PDB entry 8GZN | electron microscopy, 3.60 A resolution | chains B and M of the 13 polymer chains in the assembly

# Chain B
Molecule: Immunoglobulin heavy constant mu
Organism: Homo sapiens
UniProt: P01871 (IGHM_HUMAN); residues 124-576 here correspond to UniProt positions 1-453 (UniProt number = residue number - 123)
Sequence (453 residues; row label = number of the first residue in the row):
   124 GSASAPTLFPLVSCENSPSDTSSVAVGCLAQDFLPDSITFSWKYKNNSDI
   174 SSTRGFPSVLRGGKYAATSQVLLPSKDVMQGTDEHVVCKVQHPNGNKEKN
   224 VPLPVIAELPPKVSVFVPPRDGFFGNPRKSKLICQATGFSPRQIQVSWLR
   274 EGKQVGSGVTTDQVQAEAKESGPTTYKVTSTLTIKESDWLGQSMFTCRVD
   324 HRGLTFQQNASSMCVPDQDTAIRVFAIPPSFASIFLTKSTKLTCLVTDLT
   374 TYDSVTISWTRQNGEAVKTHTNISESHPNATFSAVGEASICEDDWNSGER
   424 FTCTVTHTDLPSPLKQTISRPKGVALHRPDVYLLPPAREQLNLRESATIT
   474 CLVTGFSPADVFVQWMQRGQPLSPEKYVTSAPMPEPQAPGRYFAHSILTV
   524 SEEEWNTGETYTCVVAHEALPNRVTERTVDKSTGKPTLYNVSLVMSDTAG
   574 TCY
Not modelled in the structure: 124-344, 572-576
Cystine bridges: Cys-367/Cys-426, Cys-474/Cys-536
Curated features (UniProtKB/Swiss-Prot):
  - glycosylation (N-linked (GlcNAc...) asparagine): Asn-169 (complex), Asn-332 (complex), Asn-395, Asn-402
Reported in the primary citation:
  - self-association interface (contacts with another copy of this molecule); pairs are residue here / residue on that copy: Cys-414/Cys-414 (disulfide), Tyr-562

# Chain M
Molecule: Erythrocyte membrane protein 1
Organism: Plasmodium falciparum
Sequence (2680 residues; each row starts with the number of its first residue; note: 2 numbers in that range are skipped by the numbering (no residue carries them; nothing is unmodelled there)):
     1 MDSTSTIANKIEEYLGAKSDDSKIDELLKADPSEVEYYRSGGDGDYLKNN
    51 ICKITVNHSDSGKYDPCEKKLPPYDDNDQWKCQQNSSDGSGKPENICVPP
   101 RRERLCTYNLENLKFDKIRDNNAFLADVLLTARNEGEKIVQNHPDTNSSN
   151 VCNALERSFADLADIIRGTDQWKGTNSNLEKNLKQMFAKIRENDKVLQDK
   201 YPKDQKYTKLREAWWNANRQKVWEVITCGARSNDLLIKRGWRTSGKSDRK
   251 KNFELCRKCGHYEKEVPTKLDYVPQFLRWLTEWIEDFYREKQNLIDDMER
   301 HREECTREDHKSKEGTSYCSTCKDKCKKYCECVKKWKTEWENQENKYKDL
   351 YEQNKNKTSQKNTSRYDDYVKDFFEKLEANYSSLENYIKGDPYFAEYATK
   401 LSFILNPSDANNPSGETANHNDEACNCNESGISSVGQAQTSGPSSNKTCI
   451 THSSIKTNKKKECKDVKLGVRENDKDLKICVIEDTSLSGVDNCCCQDLLG
   501 ILQENCSDNKRGSSSNDSCDNKNQDECQKKLEKVFASLTNGYKCDKCKSG
   551 TSRSKKKWIWKKSSGNEEGLQEEYANTIGLPPRTQSLYLGNLPKLENVCE
   601 DVKDINFDTKEKFLAGCLIVSFHEGKNLKKRYPQNKNSGNKENLCKALEY
   651 SFADYGDLIKGTSIWDNEYTKDLELNLQNNFGKLFGKYIKKNNTAEQDTS
   701 YSSLDELRESWWNTNKKYIWTAMKHGAEMNITTCNADGSVTGSGSSCDDI
   751 PTIDLIPQYLRFLQEWVENFCEQRQAKVKDVITNCKSCKESGNKCKTECK
   801 TKCKDECEKYKKFIEACGTAGGGIGTAGSPWSKRWDQIYKRYSKHIEDAK
   851 RNRKAGTKNCGTSSTTNAAASTDENKCVQSDIDSFFKHLIDIGLTTPSSY
   901 LSNVLDDNICGADKAPWTTYTTYTTTEKCNKERDKSKSQSSDTLVVVNVP
   951 SPLGNTPYRYKYACQCKIPTNEETCDDRKEYMNQWSCGSARTMKRGYKND
  1001 NYELCKYNGVDVKPTTVRSNSSKLDGNDVTFFNLFEQWNKEIQYQIEQYM
  1051 TNANISCIDEKEVLDSVSDEGTPKVRGGYEDGRNNNTDQGTNCKEKCKCY
  1101 KLWIEKINDQWGKQKDNYNKFRSKQIYDANKGSQNKKVVSLSNFLFFSCW
  1151 EEYIQKYFNGDWSKIKNIGSDTFEFLIKKCGNNSAHGEEIFSEKLKNAEK
  1201 KCKENESTDTNINKSETSCDLNATNYIRGCQSKTYDGKIFPGKGGEKQWI
  1251 CKDTIIHGDTNGACIPPRTQNLCVGELWDKSYGGRSNIKNDTKELLKEKI
  1301 KNAIHKETELLYEYHDTGTAIISKNDKKGQKGKNDPNGLPKGFCHAVQRS
  1351 FIDYKNMILGTSVNIYEHIGKLQEDIKKIIEKGTPQQKDKIGGVGSSTEN
  1401 VNAWWKGIEREMWDAVRCAITKINKKNNNSIFNGDECGVSPPTGNDEDQS
  1451 VSWFKEWGEQFCIERLRYEQNIREACTINGKNEKKCINSKSGQGDKIQGA
  1501 CKRKCEKYKKYISEKKQEWDKQKTKYENKYVGKSASDLLKENYPECISAN
  1551 FDFIFNDNIEYKTYYPYGDYSSICSCEQVKYYKYNNAEKKNNKSLCYEKD
  1601 NDMTWSKKYIKKLENGRSLEGVYVPPRRQQLCLYELFPIIIKNEEGMEKA
  1651 KEELLETLQIVAEREAYYLWKQYNPTGKGIDDANKKACCAIRGSFYDLED
  1701 IIKGNDLVHDEYTKYIDSKLNEIFGSSNTNDIDTKRARTDWWENETITNG
  1751 TDRKTIRQLVWDAMQSGVRYAVEEKNENFPLCMGVEHIGIAKPQFIRWLE
  1801 EWTNEFCEKYTKYFEDMKSKCDPPKRADTCGDNSNIECKKACANYTNWLN
  1851 PKRIEWNGMSNYYNKIYRKSNKESEDGKDYSMIMAPTVIDYLNKRCHGEI
  1901 NGNYICCSCKNIGAYNTTSGTVNKKLQKKETECEEEKGPLDLMNEVLNKM
  1951 DKKYSAHKMKCTEVYLEHVEEQLNEIDNAIKDYKL
  1988 YPLDRCFDDQTKMKVCDLIADAIGCKDKTKLDELDEWNDMDLRGTYNKHK
  2038 GVLIPPRRRQLCFSRIVRGPANLRSLNEFKEEILKGAQSEGKFLGNYYKE
  2088 HKDKEKALEAMKNSFYDYEDIIKGTDMLTNIEFKDIKIKLDRLLEKETNN
  2138 TKKAEDWWKTNKKSIWNAMLCGYKKSGNKIIDPSWCTIPTTETPPQFLRW
  2188 IKEWGTNVCIQKQEHKEYVKSKCSNVTNLGAQASESNNCTSEIKKYQEWS
  2238 RKRSIQWETISKRYKKYKRMDILKDVKEPDANTYLREHCSKCPCGFNDME
  2288 EMNNNEDNEKEAFKQIKEQVKIPAELEDVIYRIKHHEYDKGNDYICNKYK
  2338 NIHDRMKKNNGNFVTDNFVKKSWEISNGVLIPPRRKNLFLYIDPSKICEY
  2388 KKDPKLFKDFIYWSAFTEVERLKKAYGGARAKVVHAMKYSFTDIGSIIKG
  2438 DDMMEKNSSDKIGKILGDTDGQNEKRKKWWDMNKYHIWESMLCGYREAEG
  2488 DTETNENCRFPDIESVPQFLRWFQEWSENFCDRRQKLYDKLNSECISAEC
  2538 TNGSVDNSKCTHACVNYKNYILTKKTEYEIQTNKYDNEFKNKNSNDKDAP
  2588 DYLKEKCNDNKCECLNKHIDDKNKTWKNPYETLEDTFKSKCDCPKPLPSP
  2638 IKPDDLPPQADEPFLESRGPFEGKPIPNPLLGLDSTRTGHHHHHH
Not modelled in the structure: 1-969, 989-999, 1019-1021, 1054-1092, 1128-1138, 1160-1162, 1204-1217, 1386-1398, 1479-1485, 1492-1493, 1552, 1747-1754, 1822-1835, 1915-1939, 1988-2010, 2261-2682
Cystine bridges: Cys-975/Cys-1099, Cys-987/Cys-1005, Cys-1219/Cys-1418, Cys-1230/Cys-1273, Cys-1251/Cys-1264, Cys-1344/Cys-1437, Cys-1462/Cys-1546, Cys-1476/Cys-1501, Cys-1486/Cys-1576, Cys-1505/Cys-1574, Cys-1596/Cys-1632, Cys-1688/Cys-1782, Cys-1689/Cys-1906, Cys-1807/Cys-1909, Cys-1821/Cys-1838, Cys-1842/Cys-1961, Cys-1896/Cys-1907, Cys-2012/Cys-2049, Cys-2210/Cys-2226
Reported in the primary citation:
  - conformationally variable residues (domain motion): Leu-2021, Asn-2025, Tyr-2033, Arg-2055, Ser-2062, Glu-2087, Lys-2110, Asn-2136, Thr-2180

# Interface between chain B and chain M
Contacting residue pairs (7):
  Arg-491(B) with Ile-2053(M); Val-2054(M); Arg-2055(M); Ile-2118(M)
  Glu-498(B) with Arg-2030(M)
  Thr-530(B) with Val-2054(M)
  Glu-532(B) with Val-2054(M)
Also at the interface, not in a pair above, chain M (6 interface residues in all): Lys-2121
From the paper, about this interface:
  - residue pairs: Arg-491(B)/Ile-2053(M) (hydrophobic contact)

# In short
Chain B and chain M form an interface of 4 and 6 residues respectively. The authors report a hydrophobic
contact between Arg-491(B) and Ile-2053(M). The paper reports conformational variability at Leu-2021(M),
Asn-2025(M) and Tyr-2033(M) among others; a self-association interface involving Cys-414(B) and Tyr-562(B).
Chain B is Immunoglobulin heavy constant mu (Homo sapiens) and chain M is Erythrocyte membrane protein 1
(Plasmodium falciparum); the structure, IgM-var2CSA complex, was determined by electron microscopy.
